PDB entry 8VK0 | electron microscopy, 3.14 A resolution | chains A and R of the 35 polymer chains in the assembly

[Chain A]
Molecule: 23S ribosomal RNA
From: Mycolicibacterium smegmatis MC2 155
Sequence (3120 nucleotides; numbered 1 to 3120; the number before each row is that of its first residue):
     1 UAAGUGUUUA AGGGCGCAUG GUGGAUGCCU UGGCACUGGG AGCCGAUGAA GGACGUAGGA
    61 GGCUGCGAUA AGCCUCGGGG AGCUGUCAAC CGAGCGUUGA UCCGAGGAUG UCCGAAUGGG
   121 GAAACCCGGC ACGAGUGAUG UCGUGUCACC AGGCGCUGAA UAUAUAGGCG UCUGGGGGGA
   181 ACGCGGGGAA GUGAAACAUC UCAGUACCCG UAGGAAGAGA AAACAAAAUG UGAUUCCGUG
   241 AGUAGUGGCG AGCGAAAGCG GAGGAUGGCU AAACCGUAUG CAUGUGAUAC CGGGUAGGGG
   301 UUGUGUGUGC GGGGUUGUGG GACCUAUCUU UCCGGCUCUA CCUGGCUGGA GGGCAGUGAG
   361 AAAAUGUUGU GGUUAGCGGA AAUGGCUUGG GAUGGCCUGC CGUAGACGGU GAGAGCCCGG
   421 UACGUGAAAA CCCGACGUCU GUCUUGAUGG UGUUCCCGAG UAGCAGCGGG CCCGUGGAAU
   481 CUGCUGUGAA UCUGCCGGGA CCACCCGGUA AGCCUGAAUA CUUCCCAGUG ACCGAUAGCG
   541 GAUUAGUACC GUGAGGGAAU GGUGAAAAGU ACCCCGGGAG GGGAGUGAAA GAGUACCUGA
   601 AACCGUGCGC UUACAAUCCG UCAGAGCCCU CGACGUGUCG UGGGGUGAUG GCGUGCCUUU
   661 UGAAGAAUGA GCCUGCGAGU CAGGGACAUG UCGCGAGGUU AACCCGGGUG GGGUAGCCGC
   721 AGCGAAAGCG AGUCUGAAUA GGGCGUAUCC ACACAAGAGU GUGUGGUGUA GUGGUGUGUU
   781 CUGGACCCGA AGCGGAGUGA UCUACCCAUG GCCAGGGUGA AGCGCGGGUA AGACCGCGUG
   841 GAGGCCCGAA CCCACUUAGG UUGAAGACUG AGGGGAUGAG CUGUGGGUAG GGGUGAAAGG
   901 CCAAUCAAAC UCCGUGAUAG CUGGUUCUCC CCGAAAUGCA UUUAGGUGCA GCGUCGCAUG
   961 UUUCUUGCCG GAGGUAGAGC UACUGGAUGG CCGAUGGGCC CCACAGGGUU ACUGACGUCA
  1021 GCCAAACUCC GAAUGCCGGU AAGUCCAAGA GUGCGGCAGU GAGACGGCGG GGGAUAAGCU
  1081 CCGUGCGUCG AGAGGGAAAC AGCCCAGAUC GCCGGCUAAG GCCCCUAAGC GUGUGCUAAG
  1141 UGGAAAAGGA UGUGCAGUCG CGAAGACAAC CAGGAGGUUG GCUUAGAAGC AGCCACCCUU
  1201 GAAAGAGUGC GUAAUAGCUC ACUGGUCAAG UGAUUGUGCG CCGAUAAUGU AGCGGGGCUC
  1261 AAGCACACCG CCGAAGCCGC GGCAGCCAAC GUGUUGGCUG GGUAGGGGAG CGUCCUGCAU
  1321 CCGGUGAAGC CGCCGAGUGA UCGAGUGGUG GAGGGUGUGG GAGUGAGAAU GCAGGCAUGA
  1381 GUAGCGAUUA GGCAAGUGAG AACCUUGCCC GCCGAAAGAC CAAGGGUUCC UGGGCCAGGC
  1441 CAGUCCGCCC AGGGUGAGUC GGGACCUAAG GCGAGGCCGA CAGGCGUAGU CGAUGGACAA
  1501 CGGGUUGAUA UUCCCGUACC CGUGUAUGUG CGUCCAUGAU GAAUCAGCGG UACUAACCAU
  1561 CCAAAACCAC CGUGACCGCA CCUUUCGGGG UGUGGCGUUG GUGGGGCUGC AUGGGACCUU
  1621 CGUUGGUAGU AGUCAAGCGA UGGGGUGACG CAGGAAGGUA GCCGUACCGG UCAGUGGUAA
  1681 UACCGGGGUA AGCCUGUAGG GAGUCAGAUA GGUAAAUCCG UCUGGCAUAU AUCCUGAGAG
  1741 GUGAUGCAUA GCCGAGUGAG GCGAAUUCGG UGAUCCUAUG CUGCCGAGAA AAGCCUCUAG
  1801 CGAGGACAUA CACGGCCCGU ACCCCAAACC AACACAGGUG GUCAGGUAGA GAAUACUAAG
  1861 GCGUACGAGU GAACUAUGGU UAAGGAACUC GGCAAAAUGC CCCCGUAACU UCGGGAGAAG
  1921 GGGGACCCAC AUGGCGUGUA AGCCUUUACG GCCCAAGCGU GAGUGGGUGG CACAAACCAG
  1981 UGAGAAGCGA CUGUUUACUA AAAACACAGG UCCGUGCGAA GUCGCAAGAC GAUGUAUACG
  2041 GACUGACGCC UGCCCGGUGC UGGAAGGUUA AGAGGACCCG UUAACUCCCU UUGGGGGUGA
  2101 AGCGGAGAAU UUAAGCCCCA GUAAACGGCG GUGGUAACUA UAACCAUCCU AAGGUAGCGA
  2161 AAUUCCUUGU CGGGUAAGUU CCGACCUGCA CGAAUGGCGU AACGACUUCU CAACUGUCUC
  2221 AACCAUAGAC UCGGCGAAAU UGCACUACGA GUAAAGAUGC UCGUUACGCG CGGCAGGACG
  2281 AAAAGACCCC GGGACCUUCA CUACAACUUG GUAUUGGUGC UCGAUACGGU UUGUGUAGGA
  2341 UAGGUGGGAG ACUGUGAAGC UCACACGCCA GUGUGGGUGG AGUCGUUGUU GAAAUACCAC
  2401 UCUGAUCGUA UUGGGCCUCU AACCUCGGAC CGUAUAUCCG GUUCAGGGAC AGUGCCUGGU
  2461 GGGUAGUUUA ACUGGGGCGG UUGCCUCCUA AAAUGUAACG GAGGCGCCCA AAGGUUCCCU
  2521 CAACCUGGAC GGCAAUCAGG UGUUGAGUGU AAGUGCACAA GGGAGCUUGA CUGCGAGACG
  2581 GACAUGUCGA GCAGGGACGA AAGUCGGGAC UAGUGAUCCG GCACCUCUGA GUGGAAGGGG
  2641 UGUCGCUCAA CGGAUAAAAG GUACCCCGGG GAUAACAGGC UGAUCUUCCC CAAGAGUCCA
  2701 UAUCGACGGG AUGGUUUGGC ACCUCGAUGU CGGCUCGUCG CAUCCUGGGG CUGGAGCAGG
  2761 UCCCAAGGGU UGGGCUGUUC GCCCAUUAAA GCGGCACGCG AGCUGGGUUU AGAACGUCGU
  2821 GAGACAGUUC GGUCUCUAUC CGCCGCGCGC GUCAGAAGCU UGAGGAAACC UGUCCCUAGU
  2881 ACGAGAGGAC CGGGACGGAC GAACCUCUGG UAUACCAGUU GUCCCACCAG GGGCACGGCU
  2941 GGAUAGCCAC GUUCGGACAG GAUAACCGCU GAAAGCAUCU AAGCGGGAAA CCUCUUCCAA
  3001 GACCAGGCUU CUCACCCUCU AGGAGGGAUA AGGCCCCCCG CAGACCACGG GAUUGAUAGA
  3061 CCAGACCUGG AAGCCUAGUA AUAGGUGCAG GGAACUGGCA CUAACCGGCC GAAAACUUAC
Disordered / not traced: 1

[Chain R]
Protein: 50S Ribosomal Protein L20
From: Mycolicibacterium smegmatis MC2 155
Reference sequence: A0QYU6 (RL20_MYCS2); residue numbers follow UniProt; this construct covers 1-129
Sequence (129 residues; numbered 1 to 129; the number before each row is that of its first residue):
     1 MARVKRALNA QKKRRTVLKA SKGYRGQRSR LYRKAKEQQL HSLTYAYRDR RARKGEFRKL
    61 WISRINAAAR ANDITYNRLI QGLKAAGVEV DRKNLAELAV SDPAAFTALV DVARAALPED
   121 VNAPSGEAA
Disordered / not traced: 1, 126-129

[How chain A and chain R interact]
Pairs across the interface (139; chain A residue first):
  G14(A) with Arg-25(R), hydrogen bond to the sugar
  C15(A) with Gly-23(R), phosphate contact; Tyr-24(R), sugar contact; Gly-26(R), phosphate contact; Arg-30(R), salt bridge to the phosphate
  G16(A) with Gly-23(R), phosphate contact; Ser-29(R), phosphate contact
  C17(A) with Lys-22(R), salt bridge to the phosphate
  U26(A) with Lys-5(R), phosphate contact; Ala-7(R), sugar contact
  C533(A) with Ala-2(R), hydrogen bond to the phosphate; Arg-3(R), phosphate contact
  G534(A) with Arg-3(R), salt bridge to the phosphate
  A535(A) with Lys-5(R), salt bridge to the phosphate
  A537(A) with Arg-3(R), sugar contact
  A602(A) with Leu-31(R), phosphate contact
  C619(A) with Arg-25(R), sugar contact; Arg-28(R), hydrogen bond to the base; Gln-38(R), hydrogen bond to the phosphate; Tyr-45(R), hydrogen bond to the phosphate
  G620(A) with Tyr-24(R), phosphate contact; Arg-25(R), hydrogen bond to the phosphate; Arg-28(R), phosphate contact; Gln-38(R), hydrogen bond to the sugar; Ser-42(R), sugar contact; Tyr-45(R), base contact; Arg-48(R), base contact
  U621(A) with Tyr-24(R), hydrogen bond to the phosphate; Ser-42(R), sugar contact; Tyr-45(R), hydrogen bond to the sugar; Ala-46(R), sugar contact; Asp-49(R), hydrogen bond to the sugar
  C622(A) with Asp-49(R), sugar contact; Arg-53(R), phosphate contact
  A623(A) with Arg-53(R), salt bridge to the phosphate
  G651(A) with Asp-49(R), hydrogen bond to the base; Glu-56(R), hydrogen bond to the sugar
  C652(A) with Arg-48(R), hydrogen bond to the sugar
  G653(A) with Tyr-45(R), hydrogen bond to the sugar
  G655(A) with Glu-37(R), hydrogen bond to the base; His-41(R), hydrogen bond to the sugar
  C656(A) with His-41(R), phosphate contact
  C672(A) with Leu-31(R), sugar contact; Arg-33(R), salt bridge to the phosphate; Lys-34(R), salt bridge to the phosphate
  C673(A) with Leu-31(R), phosphate contact; Arg-33(R), salt bridge to the phosphate
  U674(A) with Gln-11(R), phosphate contact; Arg-14(R), salt bridge to the phosphate
  G675(A) with Ala-7(R), phosphate contact; Gln-11(R), hydrogen bond to the phosphate; Arg-14(R), salt bridge to the phosphate
  C676(A) with Lys-5(R), phosphate contact; Arg-6(R), salt bridge to the phosphate
  G677(A) with Arg-6(R), salt bridge to the phosphate
  A1108(A) with Tyr-47(R), sugar contact
  C1110(A) with Tyr-47(R), hydrogen bond to the phosphate; Arg-51(R), salt bridge to the phosphate
  G1111(A) with Arg-50(R), salt bridge to the phosphate; Arg-51(R), salt bridge to the phosphate
  C1112(A) with Arg-50(R), phosphate contact; Arg-53(R), salt bridge to the phosphate; Lys-54(R), salt bridge to the phosphate
  C1113(A) with Arg-53(R), salt bridge to the phosphate; Lys-54(R), salt bridge to the phosphate; Phe-57(R), stacking on the base; Trp-61(R), phosphate contact; Lys-93(R), phosphate contact
  G1114(A) with Asp-91(R), hydrogen bond to the sugar; Lys-93(R), salt bridge to the phosphate
  G1115(A) with Arg-58(R), salt bridge to the phosphate; Asp-91(R), phosphate contact; Arg-92(R), hydrogen bond to the phosphate
  C1116(A) with Arg-58(R), salt bridge to the phosphate; Lys-84(R), phosphate contact; Arg-92(R), salt bridge to the phosphate
  A1127(A) with Lys-59(R), sugar contact; Ile-62(R), phosphate contact; Ser-63(R), sugar contact
  A1128(A) with Ile-62(R), sugar contact; Asn-66(R), hydrogen bond to the phosphate; Tyr-76(R), sugar contact
  G1129(A) with Asn-66(R), hydrogen bond to the phosphate; Arg-70(R), salt bridge to the phosphate; Thr-75(R), phosphate contact; Tyr-76(R), phosphate contact; Asn-77(R), phosphate contact; Arg-78(R), base contact
  C1130(A) with Arg-70(R), salt bridge to the phosphate
  G1131(A) with Asn-122(R), hydrogen bond to the base
  U1132(A) with Asn-122(R), sugar contact
  C1268(A) with Asn-122(R), hydrogen bond to the sugar; Ala-123(R), sugar contact; Pro-124(R), phosphate contact
  C1269(A) with Arg-78(R), hydrogen bond to the base; Val-121(R), hydrogen bond to the sugar; Ala-123(R), sugar contact; Pro-124(R), phosphate contact
  G1270(A) with Asn-77(R), hydrogen bond to the base; Arg-78(R), hydrogen bond to the sugar; Gln-81(R), hydrogen bond to the sugar
  C1271(A) with Tyr-76(R), sugar contact; Asn-77(R), sugar contact; Ile-80(R), sugar contact
  C1272(A) with Ile-62(R), phosphate contact; Tyr-76(R), hydrogen bond to the phosphate; Arg-92(R), salt bridge to the phosphate
  G1273(A) with Arg-58(R), salt bridge to the phosphate
  A1275(A) with Tyr-47(R), base contact; Arg-51(R), hydrogen bond to the sugar
  G1312(A) with Asn-9(R), hydrogen bond to the sugar; Lys-12(R), phosphate contact
  U1313(A) with Leu-8(R), phosphate contact; Asn-9(R), sugar contact
  C1314(A) with Val-4(R), sugar contact
  G1329(A) with Leu-8(R), sugar contact
  C1330(A) with Arg-15(R), salt bridge to the phosphate
  C1331(A) with Arg-15(R), salt bridge to the phosphate
  C1342(A) with Lys-12(R), salt bridge to the phosphate
  A1362(A) with Ala-2(R), phosphate contact
  G1363(A) with Ala-2(R), phosphate contact; Arg-3(R), hydrogen bond to the sugar; Val-4(R), sugar contact
  U1364(A) with Val-4(R), sugar contact
  G1365(A) with Arg-6(R), sugar contact; Asn-9(R), base contact
  A1366(A) with Arg-6(R), salt bridge to the phosphate; Ala-10(R), phosphate contact; Lys-13(R), salt bridge to the phosphate
  G1367(A) with Arg-33(R), hydrogen bond to the sugar; Lys-36(R), hydrogen bond to the base; Glu-37(R), hydrogen bond to the base
  G2242(A) with Lys-34(R), hydrogen bond to the sugar
  C2243(A) with Gln-27(R), phosphate contact; Arg-28(R), hydrogen bond to the sugar; Lys-34(R), hydrogen bond to the phosphate
  A2244(A) with Gly-26(R), phosphate contact; Gln-27(R), hydrogen bond to the phosphate
  C2245(A) with Arg-25(R), salt bridge to the phosphate
Interface residues without a listed pair, chain A (74 interface residues in all): G13, G27, C532, C603, C618, A670, G671, C927, A1274, U1341
Interface residues without a listed pair, chain R (65 interface residues in all): Tyr-32, Gly-55

[Overview]
Chain A and chain R form an interface of 74 and 65 residues respectively, with 40 hydrogen bonds, 33 salt
bridges and 1 aromatic stacking contact. Polar pairs include C619(A)/Arg-28(R), G651(A)/Asp-49(R) and
G655(A)/Glu-37(R).
Chain A is 23S ribosomal RNA and chain R is 50S Ribosomal Protein L20, both from Mycolicibacterium smegmatis
MC2 155; the structure, Structure of Mycobacterium smegmatis 50S ribosomal subunit bound to HflX:50S-HflX-A,
was determined by electron microscopy (same publication as 8VIO, 8VK7, 8VKI, 8VKW, 8VPK, 8VR4, 8VR8 and 8VRL).
